Entry 7TXF (X-ray diffraction, 2.47 A resolution); this record covers chains B and E of the 8 polymer chains in the assembly.

[Chain B (and E)]
Protein: Acetylcholine-binding protein
Source organism: Lymnaea stagnalis
Notes: chain E of this document is another copy of the same molecule, construct and numbering; everything in this record applies to it too
UniProt: P58154 (ACHP_LYMST); residues 1-205 here correspond to UniProt positions 20-224 (UniProt number = residue number + 19)
Amino-acid sequence (205 residues; numbered 1 to 205; the number before each row is that of its first residue):
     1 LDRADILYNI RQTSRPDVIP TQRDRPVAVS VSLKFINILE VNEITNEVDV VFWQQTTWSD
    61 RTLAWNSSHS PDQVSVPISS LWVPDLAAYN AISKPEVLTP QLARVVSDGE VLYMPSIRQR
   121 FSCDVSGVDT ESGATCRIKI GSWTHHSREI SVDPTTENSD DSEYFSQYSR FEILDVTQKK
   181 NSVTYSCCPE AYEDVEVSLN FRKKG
UniProt features mapped onto this chain:
  - glycosylation: Asn66 (N-linked (GlcNAc...) asparagine)
Disulfide bonds: Cys187-Cys188
Reported in the primary citation:
  - mutagenesis - T184F/S186E (76.7-fold): increased binding to VxXXB-NC
  - mutagenesis - T184F/S186E (200-fold): increased binding to VxXXB-CNC
  - mutagenesis - T184F/S186E (10-fold): increased binding to native VxXXB
  - mutagenesis - R23D, H69A: decreased binding to VxXXB-CNC
  - mutagenesis - R23D, H69A: unchanged binding to VxXXB-C(19-50)
  - mutagenesis - R23D, H69A: unchanged binding to VxXXB-NC

[Interface between chain B and chain E]
Residue-residue contacts (51):
  Asp2(B) with Arg15(E), salt bridge
  Arg3(B) with Val18(E); Ile19(E); Thr21(E); Glu149(E), salt bridge
  Ala4(B) with Arg15(E); Val18(E), hydrophobic
  Leu7(B) with Asp17(E); Val18(E), hydrophobic
  Arg11(B) with Asp17(E), salt bridge
  Asn37(B) with Ile92(E); Ser122(E), hydrogen bond
  Leu39(B) with Glu47(E); Ile92(E)
  Trp53(B) with Tyr89(E); Trp143(E); Tyr185(E)
  Gln55(B) with Cys187(E)
  Gln73(B) with His146(E), hydrogen bond; Glu149(E), hydrogen bond
  Ser75(B) with Thr144(E), hydrogen bond; His145(E), hydrogen bond
  Pro77(B) with Asp17(E)
  Glu96(B) with Lys94(E)
  Leu98(B) with Ser93(E); Lys94(E); Pro95(E)
  Thr99(B) with Trp143(E)
  Pro100(B) with Asp85(E); Leu86(E); Trp143(E)
  Leu102(B) with Asp85(E); Thr144(E)
  Arg104(B) with Thr144(E)
  Met114(B) with Trp143(E), hydrogen bond (backbone-side chain); Cys187(E), hydrophobic
  Arg118(B) with Ile92(E), hydrogen bond (side chain-backbone); Arg120(E)
  Asn158(B) with Ser186(E)
  Glu163(B) with Tyr185(E); Ser186(E), hydrogen bond (side chain-backbone)
  Tyr164(B) with Tyr185(E); Ser186(E); Cys187(E), hydrogen bond (side chain-backbone)
  Ser166(B) with Ser122(E), hydrogen bond
  Tyr168(B) with Asn46(E), hydrogen bond (backbone-side chain); Ser122(E); Cys123(E); Asp124(E)
  Arg170(B) with Ile44(E); Thr45(E)
Also at the interface, not in a pair above, chain B (31 interface residues in all): Val51, Val97, Ser116, Ser159, Ser169
Also at the interface, not in a pair above, chain E (32 interface residues in all): Ala87, Ala91, Cys188, Tyr192

[In short]
31 residues of chain B face 32 of chain E across their interface, with 11 hydrogen bonds and 3 salt bridges.
Among the polar pairs are Asp2(B)-Arg15(E), Arg3(B)-Glu149(E) and Arg11(B)-Asp17(E). The paper reports that
R23D and H69A of chain B reduce binding to VxXXB-CNC; T184F/S186E of chain B increase binding to VxXXB-NC.
Both chains are Acetylcholine-binding protein (Lymnaea stagnalis). Entry 7TXF (The allosteric binding mode of
alphaD-conotoxin VxXXB) was determined by X-ray diffraction.
